Entry 2VRC (X-ray diffraction, 2.50 A resolution); this record covers chains A and B of the 4 polymer chains in the assembly.

[Chain A (and B)]
Protein: Triphenylmethane reductase
Organism: Citrobacter SP. MY-5
Notes: chain B of this document is another copy of the same molecule, construct and numbering; everything in this record applies to it too
UniProt: Q2TNI4 (Q2TNI4_9ENTR); residues 1-287 here = UniProt positions 1-287
Sequence (287 residues; row label = number of the first residue in the row):
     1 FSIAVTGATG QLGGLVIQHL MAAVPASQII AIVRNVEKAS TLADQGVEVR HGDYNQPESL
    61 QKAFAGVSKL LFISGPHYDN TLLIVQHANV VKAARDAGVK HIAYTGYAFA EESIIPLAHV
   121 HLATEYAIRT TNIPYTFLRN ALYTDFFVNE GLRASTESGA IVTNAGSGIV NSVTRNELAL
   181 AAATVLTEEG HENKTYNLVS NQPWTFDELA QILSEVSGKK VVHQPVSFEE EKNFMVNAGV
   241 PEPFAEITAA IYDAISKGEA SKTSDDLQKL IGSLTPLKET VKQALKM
Not modelled in the structure: 286-287
Modified residues: Mse21 (selenomethionine; parent Met); Mse235 (selenomethionine; parent Met); Mse287 (selenomethionine)
Sequence notes: conflict Phe1 (Met in Q2TNI4), Thr156 (Ile in Q2TNI4); engineered mutation Mse21 (Leu in Q2TNI4), Ala22 (Lys in Q2TNI4), Ala23 (Lys in Q2TNI4), Mse235 (Leu in Q2TNI4)

[Chain A / chain B interface]
Residue-residue contacts (37; chain A residue first):
  Asp79(A) - Arg95(B)  salt bridge
  Asn80(A) - Thr130(B)
  Thr81(A) - Val91(B)
  Thr81(A) - Lys92(B)
  Thr81(A) - Arg95(B)
  Thr81(A) - Thr130(B)  hydrogen bond
  Thr81(A) - Thr131(B)
  Ile84(A) - Ala88(B)  hydrophobic
  Ile84(A) - Ala127(B)  hydrophobic
  Ile84(A) - Thr130(B)
  Val85(A) - Ala88(B)
  Val85(A) - Asn89(B)
  Val85(A) - Lys92(B)
  Ala88(A) - Ile84(B)  hydrophobic
  Ala88(A) - Val85(B)
  Asn89(A) - Val85(B)
  Lys92(A) - Thr81(B)
  Lys92(A) - Leu82(B)
  Arg95(A) - Asp79(B)  salt bridge
  Arg95(A) - Thr81(B)
  His119(A) - Tyr126(B)
  His119(A) - Arg129(B)
  His119(A) - Thr130(B)
  Val120(A) - Thr130(B)
  Leu122(A) - Tyr126(B)
  Ala123(A) - Ala123(B)
  Ala123(A) - Tyr126(B)  hydrophobic
  Tyr126(A) - His119(B)
  Tyr126(A) - Leu122(B)  hydrophobic
  Tyr126(A) - Ala123(B)  hydrophobic
  Tyr126(A) - Tyr126(B)  hydrophobic
  Ala127(A) - Ile84(B)  hydrophobic
  Arg129(A) - His119(B)
  Thr130(A) - Thr81(B)  hydrogen bond
  Thr130(A) - Ile84(B)
  Thr130(A) - His119(B)
  Thr131(A) - Thr81(B)
Also at the interface, not in a pair above, chain A (20 interface residues in all): Leu82, Val91
Also at the interface, not in a pair above, chain B (21 interface residues in all): Asn80, Pro116, Val120

[Overview]
20 residues of chain A and 21 residues of chain B are in contact, with 2 hydrogen bonds and 2 salt bridges.
Among the polar pairs are Asp79(A)-Arg95(B) and Thr81(A)-Thr130(B).
Both chains are Triphenylmethane reductase (Citrobacter SP. MY-5). Entry 2VRC (Crystal structure of the
Citrobacter sp. triphenylmethane reductase complexed with NADP(H)) was determined by X-ray diffraction,
deposited together with 2JL1 and 2VRB.
